7RAC - chains A and E of the 12 polymer chains in the assembly; structure by X-ray diffraction, 2.36 A resolution.

# Chain A (and E)
Name: multicopper oxidase
Organism: Marinithermus hydrothermalis
Notes: EC 1.10.3.2; chain E of this document is another copy of the same molecule, construct and numbering; everything in this record applies to it too
UniProt: F2NNS0 (F2NNS0_MARHT); numbering as in UniProt (aligned over 32-359)
Amino-acid sequence (348 residues; each row starts with the number of its first residue):
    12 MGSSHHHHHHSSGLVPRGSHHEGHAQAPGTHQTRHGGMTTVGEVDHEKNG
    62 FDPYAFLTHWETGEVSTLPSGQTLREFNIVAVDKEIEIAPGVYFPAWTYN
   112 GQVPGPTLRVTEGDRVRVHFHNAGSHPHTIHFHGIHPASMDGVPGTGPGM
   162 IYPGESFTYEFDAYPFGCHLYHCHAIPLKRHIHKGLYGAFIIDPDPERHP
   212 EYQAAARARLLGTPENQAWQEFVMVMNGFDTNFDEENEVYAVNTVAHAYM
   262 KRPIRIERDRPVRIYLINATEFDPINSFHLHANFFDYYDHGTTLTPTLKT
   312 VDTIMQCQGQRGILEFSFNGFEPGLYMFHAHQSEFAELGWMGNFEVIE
Disordered / not traced: 12-60
Differences from the reference sequence: initiating methionine (12); expression tag (13-31)
Ion coordination: Ca2+ site 1: P80 (shared with 1 residue of chain F; 1 residue of chain J); Cu ion site 1: H139, C184, H192; Cu ion site 2: H144, H183 (shared with 1 residue of chain B); Ca2+ site 2: E166 (shared with 1 residue of chain F; 1 residue of chain G); Ca2+ site 3: D241, N243, D245, E247, E249; Cu ion site 3: H342 (shared with 2 residues of chain C)

# How chain A and chain E interact
Contacting residue pairs - 15 pairs, chain A then chain E:
  D94(A) - P101(E)
  D94(A) - K262(E)  salt bridge
  K95(A) - P101(E)
  E96(A) - P101(E)
  E96(A) - G102(E)
  E96(A) - Y104(E)  hydrogen bond
  Y104(A) - Y104(E)  hydrophobic
  P106(A) - P101(E)
  P106(A) - V103(E)  hydrophobic
  A134(A) - K262(E)
  G135(A) - K262(E)
  S136(A) - H258(E)
  S136(A) - M261(E)
  H137(A) - H258(E)
  P164(A) - M261(E)
Interface residues without a listed pair, chain A (12 interface residues in all): F105, A107

# Summary
12 residues of chain A face 7 of chain E across their interface, with 1 hydrogen bond and 1 salt bridge. Among
the polar pairs are D94(A)-K262(E) and E96(A)-Y104(E). H139(A), C184(A) and H192(A) coordinate Cu ion site 1.
Both chains are multicopper oxidase (Marinithermus hydrothermalis). Entry 7RAC (Crystal structure of a
dodecameric multicopper oxidase from M. hydrothermalis in an orthorhombic lattice) was determined by X-ray
diffraction together with 7RAB from the same study.
